Entry 2VNP (X-ray diffraction, 2.19 A resolution); this record covers chain A.

== Chain A ==
Molecule: Isopentenyl-diphosphate delta-isomerase
From: Escherichia coli
Notes: EC 5.3.3.2
UniProtKB: Q46822 (IDI_ECOLI); residues 1-182 here = UniProt positions 1-182
Amino-acid sequence (183 residues; row label = number of the first residue in the row):
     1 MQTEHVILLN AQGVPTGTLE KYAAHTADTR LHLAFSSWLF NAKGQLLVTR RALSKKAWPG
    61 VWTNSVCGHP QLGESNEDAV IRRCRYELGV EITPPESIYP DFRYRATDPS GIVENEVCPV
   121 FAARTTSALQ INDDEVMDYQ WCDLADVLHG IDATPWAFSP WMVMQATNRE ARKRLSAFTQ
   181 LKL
Not modelled in the structure: 1-3, 180-183
UniProt features mapped onto this chain:
  - active site: C67, E116
  - binding site (substrate): K21, R51, K55, H69, R83, E87
  - binding site (Mn(2+)): H25, H32, H69, E114, E116
  - binding site (Mg(2+)): C67, E87
  - site: Y104 (Essential for catalytic activity)
  - mutagenesis: Y104 (Y104A: Reduces activity by 99%; Y104F: Reduces activity by 97%)
Metal / ion sites: Mn2+: H25, H32, H69, E114, E116; Mg2+: C67, E87 (together with 2-dimethylamino-ethyl-diphosphate)
Ligand contacts: 2-dimethylamino-ethyl-diphosphate (DED): E4, K21, A34, F35, S36, R51, K55, C67, G68, H69, R83, E87, Y104, E114, E116, C118, E135, W161

== In short ==
Ligands of chain A: 2-dimethylamino-ethyl-diphosphate. The Mn2+ site is built by H25, H32, H69, E114 and E116.
The Mg2+ site is built by C67 and E87. From UniProt: active-site residues C67 and E116, 6 substrate-binding
residues, 5 Mn2+-binding residues and Mg2+-binding residues C67 and E87.
Chain A is Isopentenyl-diphosphate delta-isomerase (Escherichia coli); the structure, Monoclinic form of
IDI-1, was determined by X-ray diffraction, deposited together with 2VNQ.
